5ZUO - chains C and F of the 6 polymer chains in the assembly; structure by X-ray diffraction, 2.90 A resolution.

# Chain C
Protein: Double-stranded RNA-specific adenosine deaminase
Organism: Homo sapiens
Notes: EC 3.5.4.37
UniProt: P55265 (DSRAD_HUMAN); numbering as in UniProt (aligned over 140-202)
Amino-acid sequence (67 residues; row label = number of the first residue in the row; note: 140 numbers in that range are skipped by the numbering (no residue carries them; nothing is unmodelled there); numbers below 1 keep their minus sign (Gly-4 is residue -4)):
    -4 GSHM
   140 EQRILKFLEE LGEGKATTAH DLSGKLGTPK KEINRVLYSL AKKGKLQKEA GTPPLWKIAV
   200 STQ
Not modelled in the structure: -4, 201-202
Construct notes: expression tag (-4 to -1)
Swiss-Prot annotation at these positions:
  - natural variant: Pro193 (P193A: In AGS6)

# Chain F
Molecule: 17-nt DNA strand
Sequence (17 nucleotides; row label = number of the first residue in the row):
    18 ACGGTTTATC GCGCGCG

# Chain C / chain F interface
Contacting residue pairs (13):
  Lys169(C) - DG32(F)  salt bridge to the phosphate
  Lys170(C) - DG32(F)  phosphate contact
  Lys170(C) - DC33(F)  salt bridge to the phosphate
  Asn173(C) - DC31(F)  phosphate contact
  Asn173(C) - DG32(F)  hydrogen bond to the phosphate
  Arg174(C) - DG32(F)  phosphate contact
  Tyr177(C) - DG30(F)  phosphate contact
  Tyr177(C) - DC31(F)  hydrogen bond to the phosphate
  Tyr177(C) - DG32(F)  base contact
  Thr191(C) - DG30(F)  phosphate contact
  Pro192(C) - DG30(F)  phosphate contact
  Pro193(C) - DG30(F)  phosphate contact
  Pro193(C) - DC31(F)  phosphate contact
Other interface residues (no listed pair), chain F (6 interface residues in all): DC29, DG34

# Summary
8 residues of chain C and 6 residues of chain F are in contact; the contacts include 2 hydrogen bonds and 2
salt bridges. Polar pairs include Asn173(C)-DG32(F), Tyr177(C)-DC31(F) and Lys169(C)-DG32(F).
Here chain C is Double-stranded RNA-specific adenosine deaminase (Homo sapiens) and chain F is a 17-nt DNA
strand. Entry 5ZUO (Crystal Structure of BZ junction in diverse sequence) was determined by X-ray diffraction
together with 5ZU1 and 5ZUP from the same study.
